Entry 8EFT (electron microscopy, 9.68 A resolution (very low resolution: no residue pairs are listed; an interface is given only as per-side residue counts)); this record covers chains A and P of the 18 polymer chains in the assembly.

== Chain A (and P) ==
Name: Dynamin-like 120 kDa protein, form S1
From: Homo sapiens
Notes: chain P of this document is another copy of the same molecule, construct and numbering; everything in this record applies to it too
UniProtKB: O60313 (OPA1_HUMAN); numbering as in UniProt (aligned over 195-960)
Amino-acid sequence (766 residues; numbered 195 to 960; the number before each row is that of its first residue):
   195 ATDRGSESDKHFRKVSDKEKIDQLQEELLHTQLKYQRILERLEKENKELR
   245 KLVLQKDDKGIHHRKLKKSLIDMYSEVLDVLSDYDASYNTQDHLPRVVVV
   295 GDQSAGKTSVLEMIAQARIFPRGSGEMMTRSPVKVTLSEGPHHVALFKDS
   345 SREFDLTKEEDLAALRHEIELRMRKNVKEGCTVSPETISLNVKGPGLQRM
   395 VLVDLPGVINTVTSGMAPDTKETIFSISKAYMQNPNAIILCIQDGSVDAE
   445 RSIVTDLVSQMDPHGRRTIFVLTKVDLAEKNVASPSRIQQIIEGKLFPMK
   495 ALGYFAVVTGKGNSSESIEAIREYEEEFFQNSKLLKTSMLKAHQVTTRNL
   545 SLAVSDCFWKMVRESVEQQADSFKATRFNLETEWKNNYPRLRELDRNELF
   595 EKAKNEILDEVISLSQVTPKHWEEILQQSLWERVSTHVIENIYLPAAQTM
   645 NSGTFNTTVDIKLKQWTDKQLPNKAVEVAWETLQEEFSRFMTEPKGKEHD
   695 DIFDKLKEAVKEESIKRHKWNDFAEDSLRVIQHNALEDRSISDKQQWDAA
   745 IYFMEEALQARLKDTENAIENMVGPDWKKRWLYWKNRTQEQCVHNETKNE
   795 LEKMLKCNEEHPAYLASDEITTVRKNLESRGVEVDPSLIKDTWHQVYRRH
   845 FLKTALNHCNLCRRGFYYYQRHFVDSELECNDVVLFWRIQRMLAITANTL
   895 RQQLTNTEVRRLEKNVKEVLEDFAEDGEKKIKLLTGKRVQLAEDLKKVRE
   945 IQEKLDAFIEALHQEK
Swiss-Prot annotation at these positions:
  - region: G295 to T302 (G1 motif), M321 to R324 (G2 motif), D398 to G401 (G3 motif), T467 to D470 (G4 motif), V501 to G504 (G5 motif)
  - binding site (GTP): S298, G300, K301, T302, S303, G317, K468, D470, T503, G506, N507
  - binding site (Mg(2+)): T302, T323, D398
  - modified residue: K228 (N6-acetyllysine)
  - natural variant: E270 (E270K: In OPA1), L272 (L272P: In OPA1), D273 (D273A: In OPA1), R290 (R290Q: In OPA1; R290W: In OPA1), V293 to V294 (deletion: In OPA1), G300 (G300E: In OPA1), Q310 (Q310R: In OPA1), R324 to P326 (deletion: In OPA1), T330 (T330S: In OPA1), A357 (A357T: In DOA+ and OPA1), V377 (V377I: In OPA1), I382 (I382M: In OPA1 and BEHRS), 41 further natural variant entries in UniProt
  - mutagenesis: E213 (E213A: In interface mutant 9; strongly decreased ability to mediate mitochondrial fusion; when associated with A-217, A-557 and A-565), Q217 (Q217A: In interface mutant 9; strongly decreased ability to mediate mitochondrial fusion; when associated with A-213, A-557 and A-565), R235 (R235A: In interface mutant 8; strongly decreased ability to mediate mitochondrial fusion), L243 (L243A: In mutant control 1; does not affect ability to mediate mitochondrial fusion), L248 (L248A: In mutant control 2; does not affect ability to mediate mitochondrial fusion), Q297 (Q297E: Abolished GTPase activity without affecting the ability to bind membranes), S298 (S298A: Abolished GTPase activity without affecting the ability to bind membranes), K301 (K301A: Abolished GTPase activity), T302 (T302A: Abolished GTPase activity; T302N: Abolished GTPase activity without affecting the ability to bind membranes), R316 (R316A: Strongly decreased GTPase activity), E320 (E320A: Decreased GTPase activity), M321 (M321A: Strongly decreased GTPase activity), 39 further mutagenesis entries in UniProt
Disulfide bonds: C856-C874

== Chain A / chain P interface ==
At this resolution (10 A) residue pairs are not listed: 10 residues of chain A and 12 of chain P lie at the interface.

== In short ==
10 residues of chain A and 12 residues of chain P are in contact. UniProt lists 11 GTP-binding residues, 3
Mg2+-binding residues and 67 mutagenesis sites on chain A.
Both chains are Dynamin-like 120 kDa protein, form S1 (Homo sapiens). Entry 8EFT (CryoEM of the soluble OPA1
interfaces from the apo helical assembly on a lipid membrane) was determined by electron microscopy (same
publication as 8EEW, 8EF7, 8EFF, 8EFR and 8EFS).
